PDB entry 6VVT | X-ray diffraction, 2.90 A resolution | chains C and D of the 9 polymer chains in the assembly

[Chain C]
Molecule: DNA-directed RNA polymerase subunit beta
Organism: Mycolicibacterium smegmatis (strain ATCC 700084 / mc(2)155)
Notes: EC 2.7.7.6
UniProtKB: P60281 (RPOB_MYCS2); numbering as in UniProt (aligned over 1-1169)
Chain sequence (1169 residues; each row starts with the number of its first residue):
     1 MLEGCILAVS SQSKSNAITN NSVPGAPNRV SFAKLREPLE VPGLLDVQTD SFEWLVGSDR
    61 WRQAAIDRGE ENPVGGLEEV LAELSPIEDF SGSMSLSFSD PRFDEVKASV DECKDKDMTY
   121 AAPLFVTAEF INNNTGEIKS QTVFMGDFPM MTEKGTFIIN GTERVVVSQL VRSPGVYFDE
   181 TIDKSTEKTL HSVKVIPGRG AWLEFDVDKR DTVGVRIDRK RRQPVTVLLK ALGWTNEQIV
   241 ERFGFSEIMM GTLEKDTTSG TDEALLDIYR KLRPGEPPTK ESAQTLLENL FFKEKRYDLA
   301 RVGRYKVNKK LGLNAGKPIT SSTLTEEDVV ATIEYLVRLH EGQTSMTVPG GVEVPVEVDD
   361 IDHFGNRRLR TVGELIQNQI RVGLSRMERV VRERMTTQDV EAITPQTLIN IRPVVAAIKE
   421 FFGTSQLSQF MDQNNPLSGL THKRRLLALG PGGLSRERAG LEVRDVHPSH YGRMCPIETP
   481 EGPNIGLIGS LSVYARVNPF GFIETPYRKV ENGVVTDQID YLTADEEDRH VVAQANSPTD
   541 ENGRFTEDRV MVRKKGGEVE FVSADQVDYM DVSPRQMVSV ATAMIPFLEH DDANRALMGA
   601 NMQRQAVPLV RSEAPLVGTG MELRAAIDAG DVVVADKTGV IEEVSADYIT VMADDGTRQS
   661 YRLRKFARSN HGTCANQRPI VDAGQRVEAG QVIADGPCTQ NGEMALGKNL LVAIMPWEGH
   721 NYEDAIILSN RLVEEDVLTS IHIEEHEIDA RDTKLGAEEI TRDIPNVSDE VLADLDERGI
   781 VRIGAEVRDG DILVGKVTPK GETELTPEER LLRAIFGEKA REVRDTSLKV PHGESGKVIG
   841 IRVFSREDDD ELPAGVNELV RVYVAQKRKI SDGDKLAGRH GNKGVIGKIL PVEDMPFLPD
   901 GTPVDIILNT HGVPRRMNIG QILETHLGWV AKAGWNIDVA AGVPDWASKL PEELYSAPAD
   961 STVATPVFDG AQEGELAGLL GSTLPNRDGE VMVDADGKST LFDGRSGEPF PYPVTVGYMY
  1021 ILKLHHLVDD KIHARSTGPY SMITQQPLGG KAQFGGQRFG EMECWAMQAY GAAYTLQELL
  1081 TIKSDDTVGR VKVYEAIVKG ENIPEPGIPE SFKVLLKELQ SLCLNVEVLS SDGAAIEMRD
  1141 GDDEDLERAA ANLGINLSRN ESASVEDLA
Not modelled in the structure: 1-20, 88-97, 127-139, 174-361, 451-461, 545-550, 560-567, 1140-1169
Construct notes: variant Leu-447 (Ser in P60281)
Small-molecule neighbours: sorangicin a (SRN): Val-167, Ser-425, Gln-426, Leu-427, Ser-428, Gln-429, Phe-430, Asp-432, Ser-438, Thr-441, His-442, Arg-445, Leu-447, Pro-480, Asn-484, Ile-488, Arg-604
From the paper describing this entry:
  - conformationally variable residues (order/disorder transition): Pro-451 to Gly-460

[Chain D]
Molecule: DNA-directed RNA polymerase subunit beta'
Organism: Mycolicibacterium smegmatis (strain ATCC 700084 / mc(2)155)
Notes: EC 2.7.7.6
UniProtKB: A0QS66 (RPOC_MYCS2); residues 1-1317 here = UniProt positions 1-1317
Chain sequence (1317 residues; each row starts with the number of its first residue):
     1 MLDVNFFDEL RIGLATADDI RNWSYGEVKK PETINYRTLK PEKDGLFCEK IFGPTRDWEC
    61 YCGKYKRVRF KGIICERCGV EVTRAKVRRE RMGHIELAAP VTHIWYFKGV PSRLGYLLDL
   121 APKDLEKIIY FAAYVITSVD DEMRHNELST LEAEMAVEKK AVEDQRDADL EARAQKLEAD
   181 LAELEAEGAK SDVRRKVRDS GEREMRQLRD RAQRELDRLD EIWNTFTKLA PKQLIVDEVL
   241 YRELQDRYGE YFTGAMGAES IKKLIENFDI DAEAESLREV IRSGKGQKKL RALKRLKVVA
   301 AFQQSGNSPM GMVLDAVPVI PPELRPMVQL DGGRFATSDL NDLYRRVINR NNRLKRLIDL
   361 GAPEIIVNNE KRMLQESVDA LFDNGRRGRP VTGPGNRPLK SLSDLLKGKQ GRFRQNLLGK
   421 RVDYSGRSVI VVGPQLKLHQ CGLPKLMALE LFKPFVMKRL VDLNHAQNIK SAKRMVERQR
   481 PQVWDVLEEV IAEHPVLLNR APTLHRLGIQ AFEPQLVEGK AIQLHPLVCE AFNADFDGDQ
   541 MAVHLPLSAE AQAEARILML SSNNILSPAS GKPLAMPRLD MVTGLYYLTT LVEGATGEYQ
   601 AATKDAPEQG VYSSPAEAIM AMDRGALSVR AKIKVRLTEL RPPTDLEAQL FENGWKPGDA
   661 WTAETTLGRV MFNELLPKSY PFVNEQMHKK VQARIINDLA ERFPMIVVAQ TVDKLKDAGF
   721 YWATRSGVTV SMADVLVPPQ KQEILERHEA EADAIERKYQ RGALNHTERN ESLVKIWQDA
   781 TEEVGKALEE FYPADNPIIT IVKSGATGNL TQTRTLAGMK GLVTNPKGEF IPRPIKSSFR
   841 EGLTVLEYFI NTHGARKGLA DTALRTADSG YLTRRLVDVS QDVIVREHDC ETERGINVTL
   901 AERGPDGTLI RDAHVETSAF ARTLATDAVD ANGNVIIERG HDLGDPAIDA LLAAGITTVK
   961 VRSVLTCTSA TGVCAMCYGR SMATGKLVDI GEAVGIVAAQ SIGEPGTQLT MRTFHQGGVT
  1021 GGADIVGGLP RVQELFEARV PRNKAPIADV AGRVRLEESD KFFKITIVPD DGGEEVVYDK
  1081 LSKRQRLRVI THEDGTEGVL SDGDHVEVGD QLMEGAADPH EVLRVQGPRE VQIHLVKEVQ
  1141 EVYRAQGVSI HDKHIEVIVR QMLRRVTIID SGSTEFLPGS LTERAEFEAE NRRVVAEGGE
  1201 PAAGRPVLMG ITKASLATDS WLSAASFQET TRVLTDAAIN CRSDKLNGLK ENVIIGKLIP
  1261 AGTGISRYRN IQVQPTEEAR AAAYTIPSYE DQYYSPDFGQ ATGAAVPLDD YGYSDYR
Not modelled in the structure: 1-2, 808-837, 905-910, 1011-1026, 1091-1097, 1172-1181, 1190-1201, 1284-1317
Bound ions: Zn2+ site 1: Cys-60, Cys-62, Cys-75, Cys-78; Zn2+ site 2: Cys-890, Cys-967, Cys-974, Cys-977
UniProt features mapped onto this chain:
  - binding site (Zn(2+)): Cys-60, Cys-62, Cys-75, Cys-78, Cys-890, Cys-967, Cys-974, Cys-977
  - binding site (Mg(2+)): Asp-535, Asp-537, Asp-539

[How chain C and chain D interact]
Pairs across the interface (314):
  Arg-464(C) / Arg-856(D)  hydrogen bond (backbone-side chain)
  Asp-465(C) / His-853(D)  salt bridge
  Val-466(C) / Phe-849(D)  hydrophobic
  Val-466(C) / Thr-852(D)
  Val-466(C) / His-853(D)  hydrogen bond (backbone-side chain)
  Val-466(C) / Arg-856(D)
  His-467(C) / Phe-849(D)
  Pro-468(C) / Phe-849(D)  hydrophobic
  Pro-468(C) / His-853(D)
  Tyr-471(C) / Val-845(D)
  Tyr-471(C) / Phe-849(D)  hydrophobic
  Pro-476(C) / Thr-852(D)
  Pro-476(C) / Arg-856(D)  hydrogen bond (backbone-side chain)
  Ile-477(C) / Tyr-848(D)  hydrophobic
  Ile-477(C) / Thr-852(D)
  Thr-479(C) / Arg-856(D)
  Ile-485(C) / Arg-856(D)
  Ile-485(C) / Leu-859(D)  hydrophobic
  Gly-486(C) / Arg-856(D)
  Gln-534(C) / Leu-846(D)
  Ala-535(C) / Val-845(D)  hydrophobic
  Asn-536(C) / Thr-844(D)
  Met-577(C) / Val-845(D)
  Glu-589(C) / Phe-839(D)
  Glu-589(C) / Gly-842(D)
  Glu-589(C) / Leu-843(D)
  His-590(C) / Phe-839(D)  hydrogen bond (side chain-backbone)
  His-590(C) / Arg-840(D)  hydrogen bond (side chain-backbone)
  His-590(C) / Gly-842(D)
  Asp-591(C) / Tyr-848(D)  hydrogen bond (backbone-side chain)
  Asp-592(C) / Phe-839(D)
  Asp-592(C) / Tyr-848(D)  hydrogen bond (backbone-side chain)
  Asp-592(C) / Asn-851(D)
  Ala-593(C) / Tyr-848(D)  hydrogen bond (backbone-side chain)
  Asn-594(C) / Ala-855(D)
  Asn-594(C) / Leu-859(D)
  Ala-596(C) / Tyr-848(D)
  Ile-714(C) / Val-728(D)
  Ile-714(C) / Thr-729(D)
  Ile-714(C) / Val-730(D)
  Pro-716(C) / Ala-723(D)
  Pro-716(C) / Thr-724(D)
  Pro-716(C) / Val-728(D)
  Trp-717(C) / Thr-724(D)
  Glu-718(C) / Pro-434(D)
  Glu-718(C) / Thr-724(D)
  Glu-718(C) / Arg-725(D)  salt bridge
  Gly-719(C) / Val-432(D)
  Gly-719(C) / Pro-434(D)
  Gly-719(C) / Phe-720(D)
  His-720(C) / Val-432(D)
  His-720(C) / Pro-434(D)
  His-720(C) / Gln-435(D)
  Tyr-722(C) / Val-432(D)  hydrophobic
  Tyr-722(C) / Pro-526(D)
  Tyr-722(C) / Phe-536(D)
  Tyr-722(C) / Arg-578(D)
  Tyr-722(C) / Leu-579(D)
  Tyr-722(C) / Asp-580(D)
  Tyr-722(C) / Phe-720(D)  hydrophobic
  Glu-723(C) / Cys-529(D)
  Glu-723(C) / Ala-534(D)
  Glu-723(C) / Asp-535(D)
  Glu-723(C) / Phe-536(D)
  Glu-723(C) / Arg-578(D)  salt bridge
  Glu-723(C) / Leu-579(D)
  Asp-724(C) / Phe-536(D)
  Asp-724(C) / Asp-537(D)
  Ala-725(C) / Val-432(D)  hydrophobic
  Ala-725(C) / Phe-536(D)
  Arg-751(C) / Gly-332(D)  hydrogen bond (side chain-backbone)
  Lys-754(C) / Leu-39(D)
  Lys-754(C) / Gln-329(D)
  Arg-788(C) / Glu-477(D)  hydrogen bond (side chain-backbone)
  Arg-788(C) / Arg-478(D)
  Arg-788(C) / Gln-479(D)
  Glu-804(C) / Glu-59(D)
  Glu-804(C) / Lys-66(D)
  Asp-872(C) / Glu-518(D)
  Gly-873(C) / Val-429(D)
  Lys-875(C) / Asp-537(D)
  Lys-883(C) / Asp-537(D)
  Gly-884(C) / Phe-536(D)
  Gly-884(C) / Asp-537(D)
  Val-885(C) / Val-429(D)  hydrophobic
  Val-885(C) / Ile-430(D)
  Val-885(C) / Val-431(D)  hydrophobic
  Val-885(C) / Phe-536(D)  hydrogen bond (backbone-backbone)
  Val-885(C) / Gly-538(D)
  Ile-886(C) / Val-431(D)
  Gly-887(C) / Val-431(D)
  Asn-909(C) / Asp-580(D)  hydrogen bond
  Thr-910(C) / Val-730(D)
  Thr-910(C) / Ile-801(D)
  Val-913(C) / Thr-807(D)
  Pro-914(C) / Ile-798(D)  hydrophobic
  Pro-914(C) / Val-802(D)  hydrophobic
  Pro-914(C) / Thr-807(D)
  Ile-922(C) / Ser-731(D)
  His-926(C) / Ser-731(D)
  His-926(C) / Met-732(D)
  Phe-968(C) / Val-845(D)  hydrophobic
  Glu-973(C) / Met-732(D)
  Leu-976(C) / Met-732(D)  hydrophobic
  Asp-996(C) / Ser-731(D)
  Lys-998(C) / Ser-731(D)
  Lys-998(C) / Asp-734(D)  salt bridge
  Asp-1003(C) / Arg-725(D)  salt bridge
  Pro-1011(C) / Arg-725(D)
  Tyr-1012(C) / Tyr-587(D)  hydrogen bond
  Tyr-1012(C) / Arg-630(D)  hydrogen bond
  Tyr-1012(C) / Arg-725(D)
  Tyr-1012(C) / Ser-726(D)
  Tyr-1012(C) / Gly-727(D)
  Val-1014(C) / Thr-729(D)
  Thr-1015(C) / Thr-729(D)
  Thr-1015(C) / Val-730(D)  hydrogen bond (side chain-backbone)
  Thr-1015(C) / Ser-731(D)  hydrogen bond
  Val-1028(C) / Val-429(D)  hydrophobic
  Asp-1029(C) / Lys-520(D)  salt bridge
  Lys-1031(C) / Arg-427(D)
  Lys-1031(C) / Ser-428(D)
  Lys-1031(C) / Gln-540(D)
  Ile-1032(C) / Arg-427(D)
  Ile-1032(C) / Ser-428(D)
  Ile-1032(C) / Lys-520(D)
  His-1033(C) / Gly-426(D)
  His-1033(C) / Arg-427(D)  hydrogen bond (backbone-backbone)
  Ala-1034(C) / Ser-425(D)
  Ala-1034(C) / Met-447(D)
  Ala-1034(C) / Glu-450(D)
  Arg-1035(C) / Asp-423(D)  salt bridge
  Arg-1035(C) / Tyr-424(D)  hydrogen bond (backbone-backbone)
  Arg-1035(C) / Ser-425(D)  hydrogen bond (backbone-backbone)
  Arg-1035(C) / Glu-450(D)
  Arg-1035(C) / Leu-451(D)
  Ser-1036(C) / Asp-423(D)
  Ser-1036(C) / Tyr-424(D)  hydrogen bond (backbone-backbone)
  Ser-1036(C) / Glu-450(D)  hydrogen bond
  Ser-1036(C) / Lys-453(D)
  Ser-1036(C) / Pro-454(D)
  Tyr-1040(C) / Asp-423(D)  hydrogen bond
  Met-1042(C) / Arg-89(D)  hydrogen bond (backbone-side chain)
  Ile-1043(C) / Arg-89(D)  hydrogen bond (backbone-side chain)
  Ile-1043(C) / Pro-326(D)  hydrophobic
  Gln-1045(C) / Arg-89(D)  hydrogen bond
  Gln-1046(C) / Asn-416(D)  hydrogen bond (side chain-backbone)
  Gln-1046(C) / Lys-420(D)
  Gln-1046(C) / Arg-421(D)  hydrogen bond (side chain-backbone)
  Pro-1047(C) / Arg-421(D)
  Pro-1047(C) / Val-422(D)
  Pro-1047(C) / Asp-423(D)
  Phe-1054(C) / Glu-450(D)
  Gly-1056(C) / Arg-421(D)  hydrogen bond (backbone-side chain)
  Gly-1056(C) / Val-422(D)
  Gly-1056(C) / Ser-425(D)
  Gln-1057(C) / Arg-421(D)
  Gln-1057(C) / Val-422(D)  hydrogen bond (backbone-backbone)
  Gln-1057(C) / Ser-425(D)  hydrogen bond (backbone-side chain)
  Gln-1057(C) / Gly-426(D)
  Gln-1057(C) / Arg-427(D)
  Arg-1058(C) / Gln-415(D)  hydrogen bond (side chain-backbone)
  Arg-1058(C) / Gly-419(D)  hydrogen bond (side chain-backbone)
  Arg-1058(C) / Lys-420(D)
  Arg-1058(C) / Arg-421(D)
  Phe-1059(C) / Gly-419(D)
  Phe-1059(C) / Lys-420(D)  hydrogen bond (backbone-backbone)
  Gly-1060(C) / Gln-415(D)
  Glu-1061(C) / Arg-414(D)  salt bridge
  Glu-1061(C) / Gln-415(D)
  Glu-1061(C) / Arg-874(D)  salt bridge
  Met-1062(C) / Pro-502(D)  hydrophobic
  Met-1062(C) / Thr-503(D)
  Glu-1063(C) / Asn-499(D)
  Glu-1063(C) / Thr-503(D)  hydrogen bond
  Trp-1065(C) / Arg-874(D)
  Trp-1065(C) / Val-877(D)
  Trp-1065(C) / Ile-996(D)
  Trp-1065(C) / Gln-1000(D)  hydrogen bond (backbone-side chain)
  Ala-1066(C) / Thr-503(D)
  Ala-1066(C) / His-505(D)
  Ala-1066(C) / Arg-506(D)
  Ala-1066(C) / Gln-1000(D)
  Met-1067(C) / Ile-509(D)  hydrophobic
  Met-1067(C) / Met-559(D)  hydrophobic
  Gln-1068(C) / Ile-996(D)
  Gln-1068(C) / Leu-1249(D)
  Ala-1069(C) / Arg-506(D)
  Ala-1069(C) / Glu-992(D)
  Ala-1069(C) / Val-997(D)  hydrophobic
  Ala-1069(C) / Gln-1000(D)
  Tyr-1070(C) / Arg-506(D)  hydrogen bond (side chain-backbone)
  Tyr-1070(C) / Leu-507(D)
  Tyr-1070(C) / Ile-509(D)  hydrogen bond (side chain-backbone)
  Tyr-1070(C) / Gln-510(D)
  Tyr-1070(C) / Leu-558(D)
  Tyr-1070(C) / Met-559(D)  hydrophobic
  Tyr-1070(C) / Asn-564(D)
  Gly-1071(C) / Ala-1261(D)
  Gly-1071(C) / Gly-1262(D)
  Gly-1071(C) / Thr-1263(D)  hydrogen bond (backbone-backbone)
  Ala-1072(C) / Glu-554(D)
  Ala-1073(C) / Glu-554(D)  hydrogen bond (backbone-side chain)
  Ala-1073(C) / Leu-1258(D)
  Ala-1073(C) / Ile-1259(D)  hydrophobic
  Ala-1073(C) / Ala-1261(D)
  Ala-1073(C) / Thr-1263(D)  hydrogen bond (backbone-side chain)
  Ala-1073(C) / Gly-1264(D)
  Tyr-1074(C) / Glu-550(D)
  Tyr-1074(C) / Glu-554(D)  hydrogen bond (backbone-side chain)
  Tyr-1074(C) / Leu-1258(D)
  Tyr-1074(C) / Thr-1263(D)
  Tyr-1074(C) / Arg-1269(D)
  Thr-1075(C) / Ala-551(D)
  Thr-1075(C) / Glu-554(D)  hydrogen bond (backbone-side chain)
  Leu-1076(C) / Val-1253(D)  hydrophobic
  Gln-1077(C) / Gly-1256(D)  hydrogen bond (side chain-backbone)
  Gln-1077(C) / Leu-1258(D)
  Glu-1078(C) / Pro-546(D)
  Glu-1078(C) / Leu-547(D)  hydrogen bond (side chain-backbone)
  Glu-1078(C) / Ser-548(D)  hydrogen bond (side chain-backbone)
  Glu-1078(C) / Ala-551(D)
  Leu-1079(C) / Val-422(D)
  Leu-1079(C) / His-544(D)
  Leu-1080(C) / Leu-418(D)
  Leu-1080(C) / Lys-420(D)  hydrogen bond (backbone-side chain)
  Leu-1080(C) / Val-1253(D)  hydrophobic
  Thr-1081(C) / Gly-1256(D)
  Lys-1083(C) / Arg-421(D)
  Lys-1083(C) / Val-422(D)
  Lys-1083(C) / Asp-423(D)  hydrogen bond (backbone-backbone)
  Lys-1083(C) / Leu-545(D)  hydrogen bond (side chain-backbone)
  Lys-1083(C) / Leu-547(D)
  Ser-1084(C) / Lys-420(D)
  Ser-1084(C) / Arg-421(D)  hydrogen bond (side chain-backbone)
  Asp-1085(C) / Lys-420(D)  salt bridge
  Tyr-1094(C) / Tyr-424(D)
  Tyr-1094(C) / Pro-454(D)  hydrophobic
  Tyr-1094(C) / Met-457(D)
  Ile-1097(C) / Pro-454(D)  hydrophobic
  Ile-1097(C) / Phe-455(D)  hydrophobic
  Ile-1097(C) / Lys-458(D)
  Ile-1097(C) / Leu-547(D)  hydrophobic
  Val-1098(C) / Lys-458(D)
  Lys-1099(C) / Lys-458(D)
  Gly-1100(C) / Lys-458(D)
  Ile-1103(C) / Leu-547(D)  hydrophobic
  Ile-1103(C) / Ser-548(D)
  Glu-1105(C) / Phe-6(D)
  Ile-1108(C) / Asp-3(D)
  Pro-1109(C) / Lys-420(D)
  Pro-1109(C) / Ile-1254(D)
  Pro-1109(C) / Ile-1255(D)
  Glu-1110(C) / Arg-89(D)  salt bridge
  Ser-1111(C) / Leu-417(D)
  Ser-1111(C) / Lys-420(D)  hydrogen bond
  Phe-1112(C) / Ile-1254(D)
  Phe-1112(C) / Ile-1255(D)  hydrophobic
  Lys-1113(C) / Glu-90(D)  salt bridge
  Val-1114(C) / Arg-89(D)
  Val-1114(C) / Leu-324(D)  hydrophobic
  Leu-1115(C) / Leu-406(D)  hydrophobic
  Leu-1115(C) / Leu-417(D)  hydrophobic
  Lys-1117(C) / Glu-90(D)  hydrogen bond (side chain-backbone)
  Lys-1117(C) / Met-92(D)
  Lys-1117(C) / Pro-321(D)
  Lys-1117(C) / Leu-324(D)
  Glu-1118(C) / Leu-405(D)
  Glu-1118(C) / Arg-412(D)
  Leu-1119(C) / Leu-406(D)  hydrophobic
  Leu-1119(C) / Leu-1234(D)  hydrophobic
  Gln-1120(C) / Trp-23(D)
  Gln-1120(C) / Met-92(D)
  Gln-1120(C) / Pro-318(D)
  Ser-1121(C) / Pro-318(D)
  Ser-1121(C) / Ile-320(D)
  Ser-1121(C) / Phe-382(D)
  Ser-1121(C) / Leu-402(D)
  Leu-1122(C) / His-103(D)  hydrogen bond (backbone-side chain)
  Leu-1122(C) / Trp-105(D)  hydrophobic
  Leu-1122(C) / Phe-382(D)  hydrophobic
  Leu-1122(C) / Leu-402(D)  hydrophobic
  Cys-1123(C) / Ala-15(D)  hydrogen bond (backbone-backbone)
  Cys-1123(C) / Ile-20(D)  hydrophobic
  Cys-1123(C) / His-103(D)
  Cys-1123(C) / Leu-314(D)  hydrophobic
  Cys-1123(C) / Pro-318(D)
  Cys-1123(C) / Phe-382(D)  hydrophobic
  Leu-1124(C) / Gly-13(D)
  Leu-1124(C) / Trp-23(D)
  Leu-1124(C) / Trp-105(D)  hydrophobic
  Leu-1124(C) / Tyr-106(D)
  Leu-1124(C) / Leu-1234(D)  hydrophobic
  Leu-1124(C) / Ala-1238(D)  hydrophobic
  Asn-1125(C) / Arg-11(D)
  Asn-1125(C) / Ile-12(D)
  Asn-1125(C) / Gly-13(D)  hydrogen bond (backbone-backbone)
  Asn-1125(C) / Ala-15(D)
  Asn-1125(C) / Asp-19(D)
  Asn-1125(C) / Trp-23(D)
  Val-1126(C) / Arg-11(D)
  Val-1126(C) / Ile-12(D)  hydrophobic
  Glu-1127(C) / Leu-10(D)
  Glu-1127(C) / Arg-11(D)  salt bridge
  Val-1128(C) / Phe-7(D)  hydrophobic
  Val-1128(C) / Glu-9(D)
  Val-1128(C) / Leu-10(D)  hydrophobic
  Leu-1129(C) / Phe-7(D)
  Leu-1129(C) / Asp-8(D)  hydrogen bond (backbone-backbone)
  Leu-1129(C) / Glu-9(D)  hydrogen bond (backbone-backbone)
  Leu-1129(C) / Arg-11(D)
  Ser-1130(C) / Asp-8(D)
  Ser-1131(C) / Asp-8(D)
  Arg-1139(C) / Glu-90(D)
Other interface residues (no listed pair), chain C (152 interface residues in all): His-470, Met-551, Arg-553, Pro-574, Leu-588, Met-715, Asn-721, Asp-749, His-832, Ile-919, Leu-923, Phe-1010, Pro-1013, Thr-1037, Lys-1051, Cys-1064, Val-1093, Pro-1106
Other interface residues (no listed pair), chain D (176 interface residues in all): Asn-5, Leu-14, Tyr-25, Arg-67, Lys-86, Glu-323, Val-328, Asp-331, Gly-333, Tyr-344, Ser-403, Pro-444, Ile-469, Leu-497, Gly-519, Ala-521, Ala-542, Glu-841, Thr-873, Gln-881, Ala-993, Ser-1243, Lys-1250, Lys-1257

[Summary]
152 residues of chain C face 176 of chain D across their interface; the contacts include 56 hydrogen bonds and
13 salt bridges. Polar pairs include Asp-465(C)/His-853(D), Glu-718(C)/Arg-725(D) and Glu-723(C)/Arg-578(D).
Chain C binds sorangicin a. Curated annotation (UniProt) lists 8 Zn2+-binding residues and 3 Mg2+-binding
residues on chain D. From the paper: conformational variability at Pro-451(C).
Chain C is DNA-directed RNA polymerase subunit beta and chain D is DNA-directed RNA polymerase subunit beta',
both from Mycolicibacterium smegmatis (strain ATCC 700084 / mc(2)155); the structure, Crystal structure of a
Mycobacterium smegmatis transcription initiation complex with Rifampicin-resistant RNA polymerase and
antibiotic Sorangicin, was determined by X-ray diffraction together with 6VVS, 6VVV, 6VVX, 6VVY, 6VVZ and 6VW0
from the same study.
